4P2T - chain A; structure by X-ray diffraction, 2.15 A resolution.

[Chain A]
Molecule: KSHV Protease
Organism: Human herpesvirus 8
Reference sequence: O36607 (O36607_HHV8); numbering as in UniProt (aligned over 3-196)
Sequence (194 residues; row label = number of the first residue in the row):
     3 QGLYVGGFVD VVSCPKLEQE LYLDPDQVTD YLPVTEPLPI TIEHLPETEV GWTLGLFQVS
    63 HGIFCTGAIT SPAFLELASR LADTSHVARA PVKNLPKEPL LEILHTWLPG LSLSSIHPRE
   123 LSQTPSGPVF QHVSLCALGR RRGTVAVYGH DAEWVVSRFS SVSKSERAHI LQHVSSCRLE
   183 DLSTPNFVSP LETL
Unresolved in the structure: 124-125
Residues lining bound ligands: 24Q (6-(cyclohexylmethyl)-N-[4-(methylsulfonylcarbamoyl)-2-(phenylmethyl)phenyl]pyridine-2-carboxamide): Ile44, Phe76, Leu79, Ala80, Leu83, Ile105, Trp109, Leu110, Ala139, Phe189, Pro192, Leu193, Leu196
From the paper describing this entry:
  - conformationally variable residues (order/disorder transition, side-chain flip): Trp109, Val190 to Leu193, Glu194, Thr195, Leu196
  - binding site for 24Q: Ile44, Ile105, Trp109, Leu140, Ser191, Pro192, Leu193, Leu196
  - binding site for 24Q: Arg82 (from molecular simulation)
  - mutagenesis - R82Q (3-4-fold): decreased binding to 24Q
  - mutagenesis - R82Q (3-4-fold): decreased binding to DD2
  - catalytic residues: Ser114, Arg142, Arg143 (citing earlier work)

[Overview]
Bound to chain A: compound 24Q. The paper reports catalytic residues Ser114, Arg142 and Arg143; R82Q reduces
binding to 24Q.
Chain A is KSHV Protease (Human herpesvirus 8); the structure, Crystal structure of Kaposi's
sarcoma-associated herpesvirus (KSHV) protease in complex with a dimer disruptor, was determined by X-ray
diffraction, deposited together with 4P3H.
